Entry 4FFB (X-ray diffraction, 2.88 A resolution); this record covers chains A and C of the 3 polymer chains in the assembly.

[Chain A]
Name: Tubulin alpha-1 chain
From: Saccharomyces cerevisiae
Reference sequence: P09733 (TBA1_YEAST); numbering as in UniProt (aligned over 1-447)
Chain sequence (447 residues; each row starts with the number of its first residue):
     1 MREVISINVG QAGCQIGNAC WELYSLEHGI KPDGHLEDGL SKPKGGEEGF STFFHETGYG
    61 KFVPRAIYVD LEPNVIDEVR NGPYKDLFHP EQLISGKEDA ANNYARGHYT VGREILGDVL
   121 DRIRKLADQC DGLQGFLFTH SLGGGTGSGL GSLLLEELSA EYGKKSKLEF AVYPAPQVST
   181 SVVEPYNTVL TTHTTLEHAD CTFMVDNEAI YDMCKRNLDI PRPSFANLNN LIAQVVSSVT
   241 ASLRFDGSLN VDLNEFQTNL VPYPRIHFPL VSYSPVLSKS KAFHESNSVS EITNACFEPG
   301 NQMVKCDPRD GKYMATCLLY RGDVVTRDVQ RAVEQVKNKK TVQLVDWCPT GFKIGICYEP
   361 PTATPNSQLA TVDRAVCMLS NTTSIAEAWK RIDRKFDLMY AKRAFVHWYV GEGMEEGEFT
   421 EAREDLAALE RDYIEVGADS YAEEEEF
Disordered / not traced: 281-284, 440-447
Metal / ion sites: Mg2+: Glu72 (together with GTP)
Residues lining bound ligands: GTP (guanosine-5'-triphosphate): Gly10, Gln11, Ala12, Gln15, Ile16, Asp70, Glu72, Asp99, Ala100, Ala101, Asn102, Ser141, Gly143, Gly144, Gly145, Thr146, Gly147, Val172, Pro174, Val178, Ser179, Thr180, Glu184, Asn207, Phe225, Leu228, Asn229, Ile232
Curated features (UniProtKB/Swiss-Prot):
  - active site: Glu255
  - binding site (GTP): Gln11, Glu72, Ser141, Gly145, Thr146, Thr180, Asn207, Asn229
  - binding site (Mg(2+)): Glu72
  - mutagenesis: Asp252 (D252A: Poisonous alpha-tubulins that cause lethality. Microtubules do not depolymerize), Glu255 (E255A: Poisonous alpha-tubulins that cause lethality. Microtubules do not depolymerize)

[Chain C]
Name: Protein STU2
From: Saccharomyces cerevisiae
Notes: fragment: TOG1 domain
Reference sequence: P46675 (STU2_YEAST); residue numbers follow UniProt; this construct covers 1-272
Chain sequence (278 residues; each row starts with the number of its first residue):
     1 MSGEEEVDYT TLPLEERLTY KLWKARLEAY KELNQLFRNS VGDISRDDNI QIYWRDPTLF
    61 AQYITDSNVV AQEQAIVALN SLIDAFASSS LKNAHNITLI STWTPLLVEK GLTSSRATTK
   121 TQSMSCILSL CGLDTSITQS VELVIPFFEK KLPKLIAAAA NCVYELMAAF GLTNVNVQTF
   181 LPELLKHVPQ LAGHGDRNVR SQTMNLIVEI YKVTGNNSDL LEEILFKKLK PIQVKDLHKL
   241 FAKVGDEPSS SKMLFEWEKR ELEKKRSQEE EAHHHHHH
Disordered / not traced: 1-10, 41-50, 88-90, 214-224, 247-253, 273-278
Sequence notes: expression tag (273-278)
What the authors report for this chain:
  - mutagenesis - K21A: unchanged binding to alphabeta-tubulin
  - mutagenesis - K21A: unchanged growth
  - mutagenesis - W23A, V69D, R200A: decreased growth

[Chain A / chain C interface]
Pairs across the interface (19):
  Tyr109(A) with Lys230(C)
  Val410(A) with Gly195(C); Arg197(C); Arg200(C), hydrogen bond (backbone-side chain)
  Gly411(A) with Gly195(C); Asp196(C)
  Glu412(A) with Gly195(C)
  Gly413(A) with His194(C); Gly195(C), hydrogen bond (backbone-backbone); Arg200(C); Lys230(C)
  Met414(A) with Arg200(C)
  Glu415(A) with Arg200(C), salt bridge; Lys230(C), salt bridge; Gln233(C)
  Gly417(A) with Ile232(C)
  Glu418(A) with Ile232(C)
  Glu421(A) with Ile232(C); Lys235(C), salt bridge
Also at the interface, not in a pair above, chain A (11 interface residues in all): Thr110
From the paper, about this interface:
  - residue pairs: Glu415(A)-Arg200(C)

[Summary]
11 residues of chain A face 9 of chain C across their interface, with 2 hydrogen bonds and 3 salt bridges.
Polar contacts include Glu415(A)-Arg200(C), Glu415(A)-Lys230(C) and Glu421(A)-Lys235(C). The paper describes a
contact between Glu415(A) and Arg200(C). The paper reports that W23A, V69D and R200A of chain C reduce growth;
K21A of chain C leaves binding to alphabeta-tubulin unchanged.
Chain A is Tubulin alpha-1 chain and chain C is Protein STU2, both from Saccharomyces cerevisiae; the
structure, A TOG:alpha/beta-tubulin Complex Structure Reveals Conformation-Based Mechanisms For a Microtubule
Polymerase, was determined by X-ray diffraction.
